PDB entry 1G1U | X-ray diffraction, 2.50 A resolution | chains A and B of the 4 polymer chains in the assembly

[Chain A (and B)]
Name: Retinoic acid receptor rxr-alpha
Organism: Homo sapiens
Notes: fragment: ligand binding domain (residues 225 - 462); chain B of this document is another copy of the same molecule, construct and numbering; everything in this record applies to it too
UniProt: P19793 (RXRA_HUMAN); residue numbers follow UniProt; this construct covers 225-462
Amino-acid sequence (238 residues; numbered 225 to 462; the number before each row is that of its first residue):
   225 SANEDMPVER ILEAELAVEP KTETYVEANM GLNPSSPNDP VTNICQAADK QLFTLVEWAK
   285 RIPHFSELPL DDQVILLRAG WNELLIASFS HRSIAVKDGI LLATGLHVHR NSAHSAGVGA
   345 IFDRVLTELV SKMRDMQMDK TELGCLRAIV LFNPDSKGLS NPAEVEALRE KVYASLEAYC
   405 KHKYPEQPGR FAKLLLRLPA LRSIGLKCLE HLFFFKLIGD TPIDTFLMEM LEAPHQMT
Disordered / not traced: 225-230, 459-462 (chain B: 225-230, 460-462)
UniProt features mapped onto this chain:
  - region: Arg-348 to Gly-368 (Required for nuclear export)
  - binding site (9-cis-retinoate): Arg-316, Ala-327
  - binding site (all-trans-retinoate): Arg-316, Ala-327
  - modified residue (Phosphoserine): Ser-259, Ser-260
  - mutagenesis: Val-280 (V280A: Abolished ubiquitination and degradation by UBR5), Glu-352 to Thr-462 (No impact on acetylation by EP300), Met-357 to Met-360 (Abolishes nuclear export), Leu-418 to Leu-430 (Abolishes nuclear localization), Glu-434 (E434N/Q/K/A: As a heterodimer with NR1H4, impairs interaction with coactivator NCOA1. Impairs transcriptional activity)
Reported in the primary citation:
  - self-association interface (contacts with another copy of this molecule); pairs are residue here / residue on that copy: Val-265/Ala-272 (hydrophobic contact), Cys-269/Cys-269, Asp-273/Val-265 (hydrophobic contact), Lys-284/Leu-455, Arg-302/Asp-448, Pro-264, Cys-269, Thr-351, Glu-352, Lys-356, Asp-359, Phe-415, Leu-436, Leu-436, Leu-436, Leu-451, Met-454, Leu-455
  - conformationally variable residues (register shift): Glu-352 to Asp-359
  - contacts within the chain: Arg-348/Glu-352 (hydrogen bond), Glu-352/Arg-421 (hydrogen bond)

[Chain A / chain B interface]
Residue-residue contacts - 37 pairs, chain A then chain B:
  Thr-351(A) / Lys-381(B)  hydrogen bond
  Glu-352(A) / Asp-379(B)
  Glu-352(A) / Lys-381(B)  salt bridge
  Asp-379(A) / Glu-352(B)
  Asp-379(A) / Lys-356(B)  salt bridge
  Asp-379(A) / Arg-421(B)  salt bridge
  Lys-381(A) / Arg-348(B)
  Glu-390(A) / Lys-417(B)  salt bridge
  Arg-393(A) / Leu-420(B)
  Arg-393(A) / Arg-421(B)
  Tyr-397(A) / Gly-413(B)  hydrogen bond (side chain-backbone)
  Tyr-397(A) / Ala-416(B)  hydrophobic
  Tyr-397(A) / Lys-417(B)
  Tyr-397(A) / Leu-420(B)  hydrophobic
  Glu-401(A) / Glu-401(B)
  Gly-413(A) / Tyr-397(B)  hydrogen bond (backbone-side chain)
  Phe-415(A) / Ala-416(B)  hydrophobic
  Ala-416(A) / Tyr-397(B)  hydrophobic
  Ala-416(A) / Phe-415(B)  hydrophobic
  Lys-417(A) / Glu-390(B)  salt bridge
  Lys-417(A) / Tyr-397(B)
  Leu-419(A) / Ala-416(B)  hydrophobic
  Leu-419(A) / Leu-420(B)  hydrophobic
  Leu-420(A) / Tyr-397(B)  hydrophobic
  Leu-420(A) / Leu-422(B)  hydrophobic
  Arg-421(A) / Asp-379(B)  salt bridge
  Leu-422(A) / Leu-420(B)  hydrophobic
  Leu-422(A) / Pro-423(B)  hydrophobic
  Pro-423(A) / Leu-422(B)  hydrophobic
  Pro-423(A) / Arg-426(B)  hydrogen bond (backbone-side chain)
  Ala-424(A) / Arg-426(B)
  Arg-426(A) / Pro-423(B)  hydrogen bond (side chain-backbone)
  Arg-426(A) / Ala-424(B)
  Arg-426(A) / Ser-427(B)  hydrogen bond
  Ser-427(A) / Arg-426(B)  hydrogen bond
  Ser-427(A) / Leu-430(B)
  Leu-430(A) / Ser-427(B)
Other interface residues (no listed pair), chain A (27 interface residues in all): Arg-348, Lys-356, Ile-373, Pro-378, Lys-431, Glu-434
Other interface residues (no listed pair), chain B (26 interface residues in all): Ile-373, Arg-393, Lys-405, Leu-419, Lys-431, Glu-434

[Overview]
Chain A and chain B form an interface of 27 and 26 residues respectively, with 7 hydrogen bonds and 6 salt
bridges. Polar pairs include Glu-352(A)/Lys-381(B), Asp-379(A)/Lys-356(B) and Asp-379(A)/Arg-421(B). The paper
reports conformational variability at Glu-352(A); a self-association interface involving Pro-264(A),
Val-265(A) and Cys-269(A) among others.
Chain A and chain B are both Retinoic acid receptor rxr-alpha (Homo sapiens); the structure, The 2.5 angstrom
resolution crystal structure of the rxralpha ligand binding domain in tetramer in the ..., was determined by
X-ray diffraction, deposited together with 1G5Y.
